PDB entry 6QYA | X-ray diffraction, 1.76 A resolution | chains A and B

# Chain A
Protein: Thymidylate synthase
From: Enterococcus faecalis
Notes: EC 2.1.1.45
UniProt: Q834R3 (TYSY_ENTFA); residues 1-315 here = UniProt positions 1-315
Amino-acid sequence (315 residues; each row starts with the number of its first residue):
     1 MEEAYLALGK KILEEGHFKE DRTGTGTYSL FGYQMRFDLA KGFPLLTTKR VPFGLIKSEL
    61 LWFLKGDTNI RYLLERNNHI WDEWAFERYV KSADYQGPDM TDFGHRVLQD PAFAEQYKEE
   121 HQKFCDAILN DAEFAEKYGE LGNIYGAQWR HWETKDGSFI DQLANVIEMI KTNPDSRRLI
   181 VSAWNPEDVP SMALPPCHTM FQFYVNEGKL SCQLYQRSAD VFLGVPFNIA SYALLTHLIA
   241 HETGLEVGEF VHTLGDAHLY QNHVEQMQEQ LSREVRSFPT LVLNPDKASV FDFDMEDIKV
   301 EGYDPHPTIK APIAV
Not modelled in the structure: 92-124, 131-133, 315
Modified residues: C197 (S-oxy cysteine; CSX)
Ligand contacts: 2'-deoxyuridine 5'-monophosphate (UMP): R22, C197, H198, Q216, R217, S218, A219, D220, G224, N228, H258, Y260
UniProt features mapped onto this chain:
  - active site: C197 (Nucleophile)
  - binding site (dUMP): R22, R177, R178, R217 to D220, N228, H258 to Y260
  - binding site ((6R)-5,10-methylene-5,6,7,8-tetrahydrofolate): D220, A314
What the authors report for this chain:
  - catalytic residues: C197 (citing earlier work)
  - binding site for 2'-deoxyuridine 5'-monophosphate: R22, C197, Q216, R217, S218, N228, H258, Y260
  - conformationally variable residues (loop rearrangement, order/disorder transition): F18 to G26, S92 to F124, A183 to T199
  - post-translational modification sites: C197
  - higher-order assembly contacts with a neighbouring Thymidylate synthase: A183 to T199
  - specificity-determining residues: W84 (by similarity / conservation)

# Chain B
Protein: Thymidylate synthase
From: Enterococcus faecalis
Notes: EC 2.1.1.45
UniProt: Q834R3 (TYSY_ENTFA); numbering as in UniProt (aligned over 1-315)
Amino-acid sequence (315 residues; each row starts with the number of its first residue):
     1 MEEAYLALGK KILEEGHFKE DRTGTGTYSL FGYQMRFDLA KGFPLLTTKR VPFGLIKSEL
    61 LWFLKGDTNI RYLLERNNHI WDEWAFERYV KSADYQGPDM TDFGHRVLQD PAFAEQYKEE
   121 HQKFCDAILN DAEFAEKYGE LGNIYGAQWR HWETKDGSFI DQLANVIEMI KTNPDSRRLI
   181 VSAWNPEDVP SMALPPCHTM FQFYVNEGKL SCQLYQRSAD VFLGVPFNIA SYALLTHLIA
   241 HETGLEVGEF VHTLGDAHLY QNHVEQMQEQ LSREVRSFPT LVLNPDKASV FDFDMEDIKV
   301 EGYDPHPTIK APIAV
Modified residues: C197 (s,S-(2-hydroxyethyl)thiocysteine; CME)
Ligand contacts: 6S-folinic acid (FFO; N-[4-({[(6S)-2-amino-5-formyl-4-oxo-3,4,5,6,7,8-hexahydropteridin-6-yl]methyl}amino)benzoyl]-L-glutamic acid): P52, L55, I80, W81, W84, L194, C197, H198, D220, L223, G224, F227, N228, Y260, I313, A314
UniProt features mapped onto this chain:
  - active site: C197 (Nucleophile)
  - binding site (dUMP): R22, R177, R178, R217 to D220, N228, H258 to Y260
  - binding site ((6R)-5,10-methylene-5,6,7,8-tetrahydrofolate): D220, A314
What the authors report for this chain:
  - binding site for 2'-deoxyuridine 5'-monophosphate: R177, R178
  - post-translational modification sites: C197
  - higher-order assembly contacts with a neighbouring Thymidylate synthase: R177, R178
  - conformationally variable residues (side-chain flip): Q148
  - contacts within the chain: N143-Q148 (hydrogen bond), Q148-N185 (hydrogen bond), Q148-D188 (hydrogen bond)

# Chain A / chain B interface
Residue-residue contacts - 106 pairs, chain A then chain B:
  H17(A) with Y204(B); N206(B); E207(B), salt bridge
  F18(A) with N206(B), hydrogen bond (backbone-side chain)
  K19(A) with D175(B), salt bridge; Y204(B); V205(B); N206(B)
  E20(A) with D175(B)
  D21(A) with R177(B), salt bridge
  R22(A) with R178(B)
  S29(A) with Y204(B), hydrogen bond
  F31(A) with R36(B), hydrogen bond (backbone-side chain); Q202(B); Y204(B), hydrophobic; S211(B); C212(B); Q213(B)
  G32(A) with Q34(B); R36(B), hydrogen bond (backbone-side chain); Q213(B)
  Y33(A) with Q34(B)
  Q34(A) with G32(B); Y33(B), hydrogen bond (side chain-backbone); Q34(B); T253(B)
  R36(A) with F31(B), hydrogen bond (side chain-backbone); G32(B), hydrogen bond (side chain-backbone)
  W152(A) with P186(B)
  E153(A) with K155(B)
  T154(A) with K155(B); E187(B)
  K155(A) with E153(B), salt bridge; T154(B); K155(B); E187(B), salt bridge
  I160(A) with P186(B); E187(B)
  Q162(A) with P186(B)
  D175(A) with K19(B), hydrogen bond (backbone-side chain); E20(B)
  R177(A) with D21(B), salt bridge; T27(B); C197(B); R217(B), hydrogen bond (backbone-side chain); S218(B), hydrogen bond; D256(B); H258(B), hydrogen bond; Y260(B), hydrogen bond
  R178(A) with R22(B); L194(B); P195(B); R217(B)
  I180(A) with W184(B); R217(B)
  S182(A) with W184(B); P186(B)
  W184(A) with I180(B)
  N185(A) with W152(B)
  P186(A) with W152(B), hydrophobic; I160(B); Q162(B)
  E187(A) with T154(B); K155(B), salt bridge; I160(B)
  A193(A) with R178(B)
  P195(A) with R178(B)
  T199(A) with M200(B)
  Q202(A) with F31(B); Y215(B), hydrogen bond; R217(B), hydrogen bond (side chain-backbone); G255(B)
  Y204(A) with K19(B); S29(B), hydrogen bond; L30(B); F31(B), hydrophobic; D256(B)
  V205(A) with K19(B)
  E207(A) with H17(B), salt bridge
  S211(A) with F31(B)
  C212(A) with F31(B)
  Q213(A) with F31(B); G32(B); Y215(B), hydrogen bond; T253(B); L254(B), hydrogen bond (side chain-backbone); G255(B)
  Y215(A) with M200(B), hydrophobic; Q202(B), hydrogen bond; Q213(B), hydrogen bond; Y215(B), hydrophobic
  R217(A) with R177(B), hydrogen bond (side chain-backbone); R178(B); I180(B); Q202(B), hydrogen bond (backbone-side chain)
  S218(A) with R177(B), hydrogen bond
  T253(A) with Q34(B); Q213(B); T253(B)
  L254(A) with Q213(B), hydrogen bond (backbone-side chain)
  G255(A) with Q202(B); Q213(B)
  D256(A) with R177(B); Y204(B)
  H258(A) with R177(B)
  Y260(A) with R177(B), hydrogen bond
Interface residues without a listed pair, chain A (53 interface residues in all): P174, S176, D188, M200, F203, N206, V251
Interface residues without a listed pair, chain B (54 interface residues in all): T23, D156, P174, S182, T199, F203, V251

# In short
Chain A and chain B form an interface of 53 and 54 residues respectively, with 24 hydrogen bonds and 8 salt
bridges. Among the polar pairs are H17(A)-E207(B), K19(A)-D175(B) and D21(A)-R177(B). Chain A binds
2'-deoxyuridine 5'-monophosphate. The paper reports the catalytic residue C197(A); a binding site for
2'-deoxyuridine 5'-monophosphate at R22(A), C197(A) and R177(B) among others.
Chain A is Thymidylate synthase and chain B is Thymidylate synthase, both from Enterococcus faecalis; the
structure, Crystal structure of Enteroccocus faecalis thymidylate synthase (EfTS) in complex with dUMP, was
determined by X-ray diffraction, deposited together with 6QXG, 6QXH and 6QXS.
